PDB entry 2QLB | X-ray diffraction, 2.25 A resolution | chains B and E of the 7 polymer chains in the assembly

Chain B:
Molecule: Caspase-7
Source organism: Homo sapiens
Notes: EC 3.4.22.60; fragment: P10 subunit
Reference sequence: P55210 (CASP7_HUMAN); residue numbers follow UniProt; this construct covers 207-303
Chain sequence (97 residues; each row starts with the number of its first residue):
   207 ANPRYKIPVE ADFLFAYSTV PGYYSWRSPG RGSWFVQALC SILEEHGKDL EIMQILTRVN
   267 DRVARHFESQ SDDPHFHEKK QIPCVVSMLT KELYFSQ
Unresolved in the structure: 207-211
Curated features (UniProtKB/Swiss-Prot):
  - region: Val226 to Gly238 (Loop L3), Glu274 to Ile288 (Loop L4)
  - site: Tyr223 (Involved in allosteric regulation)
  - modified residue: Arg233 (Microbial infection: ADP-riboxanated arginine), Ser239 (Phosphoserine)
  - mutagenesis: Tyr223 (Y223A/F/W/D/E: Does not significantly affect thiol protease catalytic efficiency), Tyr229 (Y229W: Strongly reduced thiol protease catalytic efficiency), Tyr230 to Ser234 (In esCasp-7 V3 mutant; promotes specificity toward alternate peptides with VEID, YVAD, WEHD, LETD or LEHD sequence; when associated with C-276. In esCasp-7 V4 mutant ...), Trp232 to Ser234 (In dsCasp-7 mutant; unable to cleave DEVD and VEID peptides; when associated with F-276), Arg233 (R233A: Abolished ADP-riboxanation by C.violaceum CopC), Ser239 (S239A: Abolished phosphorylation by PAK2; when associated with A-30 and A-173; S239E: Mimics phosphorylation; leading to inactivate thiol protease activity), Gln276 (Q276C: In esCasp-7 V3 mutant; promotes specificity toward alternate peptides with VEID, YVAD, WEHD, LETD or LEHD sequence; when associated with 230-V--V-234; Q276D: In esCasp-7 V4 mutant ...), Cys290 (C290S: Decreased phosphorylation by PAK2; C290T/N: Does not significantly affect thiol protease catalytic activity)

Chain E:
Molecule: Inhibitor AC-ESMD-CHO
Chain sequence (5 residues; numbered 701 to 705; the number before each row is that of its first residue):
   701 XESMX
Modified residues: ACE (acetyl group) at position 701; ASJ ((3S)-3-amino-4-hydroxybutanoic acid) at position 705

Chain B / chain E interface:
Pairs across the interface (18; chain B residue first):
  Tyr230(B) - Met704(E)  hydrophobic
  Ser231(B) - Met704(E)
  Ser231(B) - ASJ_705(E)  hydrogen bond (backbone-backbone)
  Trp232(B) - Glu702(E)
  Trp232(B) - Ser703(E)
  Trp232(B) - Met704(E)  hydrophobic
  Arg233(B) - Glu702(E)
  Arg233(B) - Ser703(E)  hydrogen bond
  Arg233(B) - Met704(E)  hydrogen bond (side chain-backbone)
  Arg233(B) - ASJ_705(E)
  Ser234(B) - Glu702(E)
  Pro235(B) - ACE_701(E)
  Trp240(B) - Glu702(E)  hydrogen bond
  Glu274(B) - Glu702(E)
  Ser275(B) - Glu702(E)
  Gln276(B) - ACE_701(E)
  Gln276(B) - Glu702(E)  hydrogen bond (backbone-side chain)
  Phe282(B) - Met704(E)  hydrophobic
Interface residues without a listed pair, chain B (12 interface residues in all): Arg237

In short:
Chain B and chain E form an interface of 12 and 5 residues respectively; the contacts include 5 hydrogen
bonds. Among the polar pairs are Arg233(B)-Ser703(E), Arg233(B)-Met704(E) and Trp240(B)-Glu702(E). From
UniProt: 10 mutagenesis sites on chain B.
Here chain B is Caspase-7 (Homo sapiens) and chain E is Inhibitor AC-ESMD-CHO. Entry 2QLB (Crystal Structure
of caspase-7 with inhibitor AC-ESMD-CHO) was determined by X-ray diffraction (same publication as 2QL5, 2QL7,
2QL9, 2QLF and 2QLJ).
